6CP7 - chains S and X of the 16 polymer chains in the assembly; structure by electron microscopy, 4.10 A resolution (low resolution: residue-level contacts below are approximate; hydrogen-bond / salt-bridge calls are withheld).

== Chain S ==
Name: ATP synthase subunit 9, mitochondrial
Source organism: Saccharomyces cerevisiae (strain ATCC 204508 / S288c)
UniProtKB: P61829 (ATP9_YEAST); numbering as in UniProt (aligned over 1-76)
Amino-acid sequence (76 residues; row label = number of the first residue in the row):
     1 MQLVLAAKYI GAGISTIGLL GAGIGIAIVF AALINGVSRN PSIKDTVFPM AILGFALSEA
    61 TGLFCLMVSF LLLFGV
Disordered / not traced: 75-76
Modified residues: Met1 (N-formylmethionine; FME)
UniProt features mapped onto this chain:
  - site: Glu59 (Reversibly protonated during proton transport)
  - modified residue: Met1 (N-formylmethionine)
  - natural variant: Thr46 (T46L: In strain: DS400/A3 and KL14-4A), Leu53 (L53F: In strain: DS400/A3, DS401 and 1 more), Leu57 (L57V: In oligomycin-resistant mutant and cross-resistance to venturicidin), Cys65 (C65S: In oligomycin-resistant mutant)

== Chain X ==
Name: ATP synthase subunit a
Source organism: Saccharomyces cerevisiae (strain ATCC 204508 / S288c)
UniProtKB: P00854 (ATP6_YEAST); residues 1-249 here correspond to UniProt positions 11-259 (UniProt number = residue number + 10)
Amino-acid sequence (249 residues; numbered 1 to 249; the number before each row is that of its first residue):
     1 SPLDQFEIRT LFGLQSSFID LSCLNLTTFS LYTIIVLLVI TSLYTLTNNN NKIIGSRWLI
    61 SQEAIYDTIM NMTKGQIGGK NWGLYFPMIF TLFMFIFIAN LISMIPYSFA LSAHLVFIIS
   121 LSIVIWLGNT ILGLYKHGWV FFSLFVPAGT PLPLVPLLVI IETLSYFARA ISLGLRLGSN
   181 ILAGHLLMVI LAGLTFNFML INLFTLVFGF VPLAMILAIM MLEFAIGIIQ GYVWAILTAS
   241 YLKDAVYLH
Disordered / not traced: 1-25
What the authors report for this chain:
  - mutagenesis - I161M, S165C, S165T, S165Y, L222F: increased growth (citing earlier work)

== Interface between chain S and chain X ==
Residue-residue contacts (18; chain S residue first):
  Ile52(S) with Ile229(X)
  Leu53(S) with Val233(X); Ile236(X)
  Ala56(S) with Ile229(X); Gln230(X); Val233(X)
  Leu57(S) with Arg176(X); Val233(X)
  Ala60(S) with Arg176(X); Asn180(X); Gln230(X)
  Leu63(S) with Ser179(X); Asn180(X); Ala183(X)
  Phe64(S) with Leu175(X); Arg176(X)
  Met67(S) with Ser179(X)
  Phe70(S) with Leu186(X)
Also at the interface, not in a pair above, chain S (11 interface residues in all): Glu59, Phe74
Also at the interface, not in a pair above, chain X (13 interface residues in all): Ile190, Ile226, Leu237

== In short ==
11 residues of chain S and 13 residues of chain X are in contact. From the paper: I161M, S165C and S165T of
chain X, among others, increase growth; 5 substitutions were tested in all.
Chain S is ATP synthase subunit 9, mitochondrial and chain X is ATP synthase subunit a, both from
Saccharomyces cerevisiae (strain ATCC 204508 / S288c); the structure, Monomer yeast ATP synthase Fo
reconstituted in nanodisc generated from masked refinement, was determined by electron microscopy together
with 6CP3, 6CP5 and 6CP6 from the same study.
